7RWS - chain A; structure by X-ray diffraction, 1.80 A resolution.

[Chain A]
Molecule: SAVED domain-containing protein
From: Lactococcus lactis subsp. cremoris IBB477
UniProtKB: A0A1E7G0A2 (A0A1E7G0A2_LACLC); residues 123-385 here = UniProt positions 123-385
Chain sequence (264 residues; row label = number of the first residue in the row):
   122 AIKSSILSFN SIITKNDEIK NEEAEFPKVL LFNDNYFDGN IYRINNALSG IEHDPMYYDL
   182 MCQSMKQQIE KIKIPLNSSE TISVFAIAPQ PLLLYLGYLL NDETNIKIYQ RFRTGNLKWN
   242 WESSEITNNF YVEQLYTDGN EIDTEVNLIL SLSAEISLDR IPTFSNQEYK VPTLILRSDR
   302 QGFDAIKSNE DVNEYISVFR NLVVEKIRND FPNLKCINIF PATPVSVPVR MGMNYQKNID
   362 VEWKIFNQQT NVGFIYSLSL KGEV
Unresolved in the structure: 134-141, 385
Sequence notes: expression tag (122)
Small-molecule neighbours: 3'2'-cGAMP (4UR): Ile133, Ile208, Ala209, Pro210, Gln211, Leu214, Arg232, Arg234, Ser274, Ala275, Glu276, Ile277, Arg281, Phe304, Pro342, Ala343, Thr344, Pro345, Val346, Gln369, Phe375
Reported in the primary citation:
  - binding site for 3'2'-cGAMP: Ile208, Arg234, Ser274, Arg281, Phe304, Thr344
  - contacts within the chain: Arg234-Phe304 (pi stacking)
  - specificity-determining residues: Arg234 (proposed by the authors, not directly observed)

[Overview]
Chain A binds 3'2'-cGAMP. The paper reports a binding site for 3'2'-cGAMP at Ile208, Arg234 and Ser274 among
others; the specificity determinant Arg234.
Chain A is SAVED domain-containing protein (Lactococcus lactis subsp. cremoris IBB477); the structure,
Structure of SAVED domain of Cap5 from Lactococcus lactis in complex with cGAMP, was determined by X-ray
diffraction together with 7RWM from the same study.
